8SRY - chains A and C of the 4 polymer chains in the assembly; structure by X-ray diffraction, 2.40 A resolution.

[Chain A (and C)]
Molecule: Bcl-2 homologous antagonist/killer
From: Homo sapiens
Notes: chain C of this document is another copy of the same molecule, construct and numbering; everything in this record applies to it too
Reference sequence: Q16611 (BAK_HUMAN); residue numbers follow UniProt; this construct covers 68-146
Amino-acid sequence (91 residues; row label = number of the first residue in the row):
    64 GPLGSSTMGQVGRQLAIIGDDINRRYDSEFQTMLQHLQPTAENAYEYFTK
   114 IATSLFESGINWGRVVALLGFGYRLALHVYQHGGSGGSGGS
Not modelled in the structure: 64-69, 149-154 (chain C: 64-70, 150-154)
Construct notes: expression tag (64-67, 147-154)
Ligand contacts:
  - 3,6,9,12,15-pentaoxatricosan-1-ol (N8E): Y136, R137, L140
  - 3,6,9,12,15,18-hexaoxaicosane-1,20-diol (P33): I123, W125, V128, L131, L132
  - 2-(2-methoxyethoxy)ethanol (PG0): A107, F111, G135, L138, A139, V142
What the authors report for this chain:
  - conformationally variable residues (side-chain flip): W125

[How chain A and chain C interact]
Contacting residue pairs - 21 pairs, chain A then chain C:
  Y108(A) - F119(C)  hydrophobic
  Y108(A) - I123(C)  hydrophobic
  F111(A) - F111(C)  hydrophobic
  T112(A) - Y108(C)  hydrogen bond (backbone-side chain)
  T112(A) - T112(C)
  A115(A) - Y108(C)  hydrophobic
  T116(A) - Y108(C)  hydrogen bond
  F119(A) - Y108(C)  hydrophobic
  I123(A) - A104(C)
  W125(A) - Y136(C)  hydrophobic
  W125(A) - A139(C)  hydrophobic
  W125(A) - L140(C)  hydrophobic
  V128(A) - A139(C)  hydrophobic
  L132(A) - L132(C)
  L132(A) - G135(C)
  L132(A) - Y136(C)  hydrophobic
  Y136(A) - W125(C)  hydrophobic
  Y136(A) - L132(C)  hydrophobic
  A139(A) - W125(C)  hydrophobic
  A139(A) - V128(C)  hydrophobic
  L140(A) - W125(C)  hydrophobic
Also at the interface, not in a pair above, chain A (14 interface residues in all): G135

[Overview]
The interface between chain A and chain C involves 14 residues on one side and 13 on the other; the contacts
include 2 hydrogen bonds. Polar contacts include T112(A)-Y108(C) and T116(A)-Y108(C). Chain A binds
2-(2-methoxyethoxy)ethanol, 3,6,9,12,15-pentaoxatricosan-1-ol and 3,6,9,12,15,18-hexaoxaicosane-1,20-diol. The
paper reports conformational variability at W125(A).
Chain A and chain C are both Bcl-2 homologous antagonist/killer (Homo sapiens); the structure, Crystal
structure of BAK-BAX heterodimer with C12E8, was determined by X-ray diffraction together with 8SRX from the
same study.
